PDB entry 7BYD | X-ray diffraction, 2.80 A resolution | chains A and D of the 5 polymer chains in the assembly

[Chain A]
Name: B protein
Source organism: Macaca mulatta
Reference sequence: B2ZHY7 (B2ZHY7_MACMU); residues 1-276 here correspond to UniProt positions 22-297 (UniProt number = residue number + 21)
Sequence (276 residues; numbered 1 to 276; the number before each row is that of its first residue):
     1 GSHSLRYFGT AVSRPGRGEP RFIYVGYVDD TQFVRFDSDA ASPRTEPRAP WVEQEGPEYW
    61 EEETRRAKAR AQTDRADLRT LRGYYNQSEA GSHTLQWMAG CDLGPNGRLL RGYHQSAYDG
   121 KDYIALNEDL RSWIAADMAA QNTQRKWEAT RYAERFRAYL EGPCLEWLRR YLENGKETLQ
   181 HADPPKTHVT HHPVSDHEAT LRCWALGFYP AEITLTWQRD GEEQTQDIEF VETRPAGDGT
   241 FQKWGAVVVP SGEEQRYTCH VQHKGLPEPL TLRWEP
Differences from the reference sequence: engineered mutation Glu128 (Arg149 in B2ZHY7), Glu177 (Lys198 in B2ZHY7), Glu223 (Asp244 in B2ZHY7)
Cystine bridges: Cys101-Cys164, Cys203-Cys259

[Chain D]
Name: SN45 T cell receptor alpha chain
Source organism: Macaca mulatta
Sequence (198 residues; each row starts with the number of its first residue):
     1 AKTTQPISMD SYEGQEVNIT CNHNDIATSD YIMWYQQFPN QGPRFIIQGY KANIANEVAS
    61 LFIPTDRKSS TLSLPRVALS DTAVYYCLVG GGGYVLTFGR GTSLIVHPYI QNPDPAVYQL
   121 RGSKSNDTSV CLFTDFDSVM NVSQSKDSDV HITDKCVLDM RSMDFKSNGA VAWSNKSDFA
   181 CTSAFKDSVI PADTFFPG
Disordered / not traced: 138-141
Cystine bridges: Cys21-Cys87, Cys131-Cys181

[How chain A and chain D interact]
Contacting residue pairs - 14 pairs, chain A then chain D:
  Glu62(A) - Ser29(D)  hydrogen bond
  Glu62(A) - Gly92(D)
  Arg65(A) - Tyr94(D)  hydrogen bond
  Ala158(A) - Tyr31(D)
  Tyr159(A) - Tyr31(D)
  Glu161(A) - Lys51(D)
  Gly162(A) - Tyr50(D)
  Pro163(A) - Tyr31(D)
  Pro163(A) - Tyr50(D)
  Glu166(A) - Thr28(D)
  Glu166(A) - Tyr50(D)
  Trp167(A) - Thr28(D)
  Trp167(A) - Ser29(D)  hydrogen bond
  Arg170(A) - Thr28(D)  hydrogen bond
Also at the interface, not in a pair above, chain A (11 interface residues in all): Arg155
Also at the interface, not in a pair above, chain D (9 interface residues in all): Gln48, Gly91

[Overview]
The interface between chain A and chain D involves 11 residues on one side and 9 on the other; the contacts
include 4 hydrogen bonds. Polar pairs include Glu62(A)-Ser29(D), Arg65(A)-Tyr94(D) and Trp167(A)-Ser29(D).
Chain A is B protein and chain D is SN45 T cell receptor alpha chain, both from Macaca mulatta; the structure,
Crystal structure of SN45 TCR in complex with lipopeptide-bound Mamu-B*05104, was determined by X-ray
diffraction.
